9EZY - chains A and B of the 5 polymer chains in the assembly; structure by electron microscopy, 2.56 A resolution.

== Chain A ==
Protein: Helicase/UvrB N-terminal domain-containing protein
From: Vibrio cholerae
Reference sequence: Q9KR72 (Q9KR72_VIBCH); residues 1-1190 here correspond to UniProt positions 31-1220 (UniProt number = residue number + 30)
Sequence (1193 residues; each row starts with the number of its first residue; numbers below 1 keep their minus sign (Ser-2 is residue -2)):
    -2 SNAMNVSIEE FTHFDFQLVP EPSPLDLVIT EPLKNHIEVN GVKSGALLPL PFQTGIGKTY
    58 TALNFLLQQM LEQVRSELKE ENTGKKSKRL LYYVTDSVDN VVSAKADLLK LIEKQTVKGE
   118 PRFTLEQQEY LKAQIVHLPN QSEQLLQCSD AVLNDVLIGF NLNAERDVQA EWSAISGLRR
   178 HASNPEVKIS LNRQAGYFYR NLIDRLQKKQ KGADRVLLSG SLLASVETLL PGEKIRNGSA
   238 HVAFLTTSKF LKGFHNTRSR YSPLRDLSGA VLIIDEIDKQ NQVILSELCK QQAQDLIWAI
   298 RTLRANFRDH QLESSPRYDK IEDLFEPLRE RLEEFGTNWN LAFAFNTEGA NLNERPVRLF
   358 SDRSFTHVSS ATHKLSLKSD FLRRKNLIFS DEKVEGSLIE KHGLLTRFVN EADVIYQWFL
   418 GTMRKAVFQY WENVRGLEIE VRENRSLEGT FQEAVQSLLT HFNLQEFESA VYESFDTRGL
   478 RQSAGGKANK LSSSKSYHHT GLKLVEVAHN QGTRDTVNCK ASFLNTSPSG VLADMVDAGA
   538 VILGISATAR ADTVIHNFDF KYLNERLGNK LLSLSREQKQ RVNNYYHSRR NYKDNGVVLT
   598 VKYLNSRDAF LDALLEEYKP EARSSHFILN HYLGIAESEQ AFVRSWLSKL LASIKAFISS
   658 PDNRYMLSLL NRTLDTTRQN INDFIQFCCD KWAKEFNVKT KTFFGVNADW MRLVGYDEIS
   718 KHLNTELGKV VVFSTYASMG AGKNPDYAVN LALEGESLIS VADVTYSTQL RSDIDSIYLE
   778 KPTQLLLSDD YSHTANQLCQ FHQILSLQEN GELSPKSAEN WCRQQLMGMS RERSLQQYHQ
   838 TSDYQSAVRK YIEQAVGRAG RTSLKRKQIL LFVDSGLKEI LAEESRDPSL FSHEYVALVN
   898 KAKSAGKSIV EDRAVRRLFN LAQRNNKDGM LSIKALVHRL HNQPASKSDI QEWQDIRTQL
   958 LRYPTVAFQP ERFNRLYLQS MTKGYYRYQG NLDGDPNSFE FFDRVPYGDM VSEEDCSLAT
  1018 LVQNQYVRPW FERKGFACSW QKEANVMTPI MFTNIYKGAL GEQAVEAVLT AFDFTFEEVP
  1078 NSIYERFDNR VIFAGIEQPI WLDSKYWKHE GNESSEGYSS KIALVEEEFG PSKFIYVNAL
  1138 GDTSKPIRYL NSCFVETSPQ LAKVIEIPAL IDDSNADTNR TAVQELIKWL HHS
Unresolved in the structure: -2 to 2, 78-85, 345-352, 388-399, 433-443, 761-766, 901-908, 1107-1112
Sequence notes: expression tag (-2 to 0); variant Pro29 (Ser59 in Q9KR72)
What the authors report for this chain:
  - mutagenesis - K55A, K1102A: abolished catalytic activity
  - binding site for Non-target DNA strand: Tyr194, Phe639, Gln781, Arg828

== Chain B ==
Protein: Vibrio cholerae DdmE
From: Vibrio cholerae
Reference sequence: Q9KR73 (Q9KR73_VIBCH); residue numbers follow UniProt; this construct covers 1-687
Sequence (690 residues; each row starts with the number of its first residue; numbers below 1 keep their minus sign (Ser-2 is residue -2)):
    -2 SNAMVTPQLE PSSQGPLSTL IEQISIDTDW VDRSFAIYCV SYKGIDFSER PKRLVTLASE
    58 TYKSGSVYCL VKGANKEACY WVLLPKDSKL DLKDTSLAIK PSSAAELPTW QLARLLIKAI
   118 PKVLSGTMPE IKRFESEGLY YLVKSKKLPK DHSGYELTTV EIDLAPCAAL GFKQTLSMGT
   178 KTFSPLSWFT LENGEVQKKA RFATRYQLDD VGKLVSKSIK GDYIKKPLYS NAKNRIQAID
   238 ITKESYSGFQ LSKVGILEQF MQDLKQAYGD SVSVKLQRIP GEKHRFVSDT IVKNHYVGLF
   298 DALKEHRLVI CDLTENQDTD AALTLLHGIE HLDINAEIAE VPIRGALNIL IVGNKDTYKS
   358 DEEDPYQVYR KKYQDTVFQS CYPERLWNRQ GQPNRHVVEV LLKELLIKLE VHTRKHLIEY
   418 PSGPERCVYY MPQRPKDESS EVRDEPWPVY ASKLVGDEWQ YTQATQEELE DIELDLGNDK
   478 RHVFHGFERS PVIYWPETGD YAIFIDTGIQ MLPEFEAVAE RLRELKEGRS QDVPIALLAQ
   538 FIEENPESKV INKLRAILSE WDDVAPLPFD EFSTIAYKSS DEKQFYDWLR EQGFFLKTSI
   598 RGQSEGFFNA SLGFFYNREQ GMYFAGGKGS PQSKIETFSH LYLIKHSFDA LPEEVENLFD
   658 VYHLRHRLPT VTPYPFKHLR EYVEMQRFRS
Unresolved in the structure: -2 to 10, 122-133, 186-193
Sequence notes: expression tag (-2 to 0)
What the authors report for this chain:
  - binding site for 14 nucleotide DNA guide with terminal 5' phosphate: Tyr363, Lys405
  - binding site for Target DNA strand: Lys230, Arg232, His393, Lys625, His663, Arg664

== Chain A / chain B interface ==
Contacting residue pairs - 31 pairs, chain A then chain B:
  Thr369(A) with Asp317(B)
  His370(A) with Thr316(B)
  Lys599(A) with Trp558(B)
  Asn602(A) with Glu568(B), hydrogen bond
  Ser603(A) with Asp567(B)
  Arg604(A) with Asp567(B); Glu568(B), salt bridge
  Asp605(A) with Asp567(B), hydrogen bond (backbone-side chain)
  Ala606(A) with Arg526(B)
  Glu613(A) with Lys523(B), salt bridge
  Glu618(A) with Val208(B)
  Arg620(A) with Gln247(B); Gln256(B)
  Ser621(A) with Ser244(B), hydrogen bond (side chain-backbone); Gln247(B); Leu248(B)
  Ser622(A) with Ser244(B), hydrogen bond
  His623(A) with Ser242(B); Ser244(B), hydrogen bond; Gly245(B); Leu248(B)
  Phe624(A) with Leu139(B), hydrophobic; Gly209(B); Leu248(B)
  Asn627(A) with Lys141(B); Ser142(B), hydrogen bond (side chain-backbone)
  His628(A) with Ser142(B), hydrogen bond
  Tyr629(A) with Asp207(B); Val208(B), hydrogen bond (side chain-backbone)
  Arg830(A) with Gln387(B)
  Lys875(A) with Glu557(B), salt bridge
Also at the interface, not in a pair above, chain B (27 interface residues in all): Val140, Tyr152, Leu205, Ile253, Asp559, Pro565
The authors on this interface:
  - interface residues, chain A: Ser603(A)

== Summary ==
Chain A and chain B form an interface of 20 and 27 residues respectively; the contacts include 8 hydrogen
bonds and 3 salt bridges. Polar contacts include Arg604(A)-Glu568(B), Glu613(A)-Lys523(B) and
Lys875(A)-Glu557(B). From the paper: a binding site for Target DNA strand at Lys230(B), Arg232(B) and
His393(B) among others; K55A and K1102A of chain A abolish catalytic activity.
Here chain A is Helicase/UvrB N-terminal domain-containing protein and chain B is Vibrio cholerae DdmE, both
from Vibrio cholerae. Entry 9EZY (Vibrio cholerae DdmD-DdmE holo complex) was determined by electron
microscopy, deposited together with 9EZX.
